Entry 3K70 (X-ray diffraction, 3.59 A resolution); this record covers chains C and D of the 4 polymer chains in the assembly.

== Chain C ==
Protein: Exodeoxyribonuclease V gamma chain
Source organism: Escherichia coli K-12
Notes: EC 3.1.11.5
UniProtKB: P07648 (EX5C_ECOLI); residue numbers follow UniProt; this construct covers 1-1122
Sequence (1122 residues; numbered 1 to 1122; the number before each row is that of its first residue):
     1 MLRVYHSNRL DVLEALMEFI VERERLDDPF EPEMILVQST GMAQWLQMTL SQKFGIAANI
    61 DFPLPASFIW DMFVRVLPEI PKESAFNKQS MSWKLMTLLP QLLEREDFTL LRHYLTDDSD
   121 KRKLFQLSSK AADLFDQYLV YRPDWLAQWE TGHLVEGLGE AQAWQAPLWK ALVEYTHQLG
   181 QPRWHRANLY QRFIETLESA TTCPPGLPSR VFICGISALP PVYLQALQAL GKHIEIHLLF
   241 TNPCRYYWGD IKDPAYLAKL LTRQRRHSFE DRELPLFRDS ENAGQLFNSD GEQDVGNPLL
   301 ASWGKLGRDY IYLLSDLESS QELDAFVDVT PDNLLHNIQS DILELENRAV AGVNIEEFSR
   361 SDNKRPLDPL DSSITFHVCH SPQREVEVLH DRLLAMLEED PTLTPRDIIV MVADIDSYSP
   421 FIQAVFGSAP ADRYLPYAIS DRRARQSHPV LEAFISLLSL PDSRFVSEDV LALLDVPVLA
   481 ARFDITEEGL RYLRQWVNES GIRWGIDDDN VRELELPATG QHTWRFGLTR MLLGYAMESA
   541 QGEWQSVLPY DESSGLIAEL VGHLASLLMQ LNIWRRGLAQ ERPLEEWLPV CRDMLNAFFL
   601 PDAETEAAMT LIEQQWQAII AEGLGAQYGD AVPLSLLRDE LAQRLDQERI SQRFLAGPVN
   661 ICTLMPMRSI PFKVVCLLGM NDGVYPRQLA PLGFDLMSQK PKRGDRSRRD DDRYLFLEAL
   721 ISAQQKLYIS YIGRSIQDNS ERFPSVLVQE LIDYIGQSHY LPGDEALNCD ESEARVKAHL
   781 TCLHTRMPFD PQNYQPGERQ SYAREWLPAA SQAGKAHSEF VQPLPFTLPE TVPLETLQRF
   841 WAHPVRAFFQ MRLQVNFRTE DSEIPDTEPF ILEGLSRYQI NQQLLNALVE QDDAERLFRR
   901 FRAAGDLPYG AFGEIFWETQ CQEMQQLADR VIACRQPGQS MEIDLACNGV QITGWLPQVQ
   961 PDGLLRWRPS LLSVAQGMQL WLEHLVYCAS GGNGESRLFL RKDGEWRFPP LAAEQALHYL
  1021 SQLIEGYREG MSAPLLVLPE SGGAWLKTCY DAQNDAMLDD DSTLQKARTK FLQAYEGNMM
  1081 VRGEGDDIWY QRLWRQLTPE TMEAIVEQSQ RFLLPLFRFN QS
Unresolved in the structure: 1122

== Chain D ==
Protein: Exodeoxyribonuclease V alpha chain
Source organism: Escherichia coli K-12
Notes: EC 3.1.11.5
UniProtKB: P04993 (EX5A_ECOLI); residues 1-608 here = UniProt positions 1-608
Sequence (608 residues; row label = number of the first residue in the row):
     1 MKLQKQLLEA VEHKQLRPLD VQFALTVAGD EHPAVTLAAA LLSHDAGEGH VCLPLSRLEN
    61 NEASHPLLAT CVSEIGELQN WEECLLASQA VSRGDEPTPM ILCGDRLYLN RMWCNERTVA
   121 RFFNEVNHAI EVDEALLAQT LDKLFPVSDE INWQKVAAAV ALTRRISVIS GGPGTGKTTT
   181 VAKLLAALIQ MADGERCRIR LAAPTGKAAA RLTESLGKAL RQLPLTDEQK KRIPEDASTL
   241 HRLLGAQPGS QRLRHHAGNP LHLDVLVVDE ASMIDLPMMS RLIDALPDHA RVIFLGDRDQ
   301 LASVEAGAVL GDICAYANAG FTAERARQLS RLTGTHVPAG TGTEAASLRD SLCLLQKSYR
   361 FGSDSGIGQL AAAINRGDKT AVKTVFQQDF TDIEKRLLQS GEDYIAMLEE ALAGYGRYLD
   421 LLQARAEPDL IIQAFNEYQL LCALREGPFG VAGLNERIEQ FMQQKRKIHR HPHSRWYEGR
   481 PVMIARNDSA LGLFNGDIGI ALDRGQGTRV WFAMPDGNIK SVQPSRLPEH ETTWAMTVHK
   541 SQGSEFDHAA LILPSQRTPV VTRELVYTAV TRARRRLSLY ADERILSAAI ATRTERRSGL
   601 AALFSSRE
Unresolved in the structure: 249-250, 467-523, 607-608

== Interface between chain C and chain D ==
Residue-residue contacts (43):
  Leu532(C) - Gln22(D)
  Leu532(C) - Phe23(D)
  Leu532(C) - Thr26(D)
  Leu533(C) - Pro99(D)  hydrophobic
  Gly534(C) - Arg111(D)  hydrogen bond (backbone-side chain)
  Tyr535(C) - Leu19(D)  hydrophobic
  Tyr535(C) - Phe23(D)  hydrophobic
  Tyr535(C) - Ser43(D)  hydrogen bond
  Tyr535(C) - Leu109(D)  hydrophobic
  Tyr535(C) - Arg111(D)
  Ala536(C) - Pro99(D)
  Ala536(C) - Arg111(D)  hydrogen bond (backbone-side chain)
  Met537(C) - Pro97(D)
  Met537(C) - Thr98(D)
  Met537(C) - Pro99(D)
  Met537(C) - Asn110(D)
  Met537(C) - Arg111(D)
  Glu538(C) - Arg111(D)
  Gln541(C) - Pro97(D)
  Gln541(C) - Asn110(D)
  Gln541(C) - Cys114(D)
  Glu543(C) - Pro97(D)
  Trp544(C) - Val27(D)
  Trp544(C) - Gln89(D)  hydrogen bond (side chain-backbone)
  Trp544(C) - Ala90(D)  hydrophobic
  Trp544(C) - Pro97(D)
  Trp544(C) - Pro99(D)
  Asp551(C) - Arg111(D)  salt bridge
  Glu552(C) - Gln251(D)  hydrogen bond (side chain-backbone)
  Ser554(C) - Arg111(D)  hydrogen bond
  Ala558(C) - Leu19(D)
  Glu559(C) - Arg17(D)  salt bridge
  Glu559(C) - Leu19(D)
  Gly562(C) - Pro18(D)
  Gly562(C) - Leu19(D)
  Gly562(C) - Gln22(D)
  His563(C) - Pro18(D)
  Ala565(C) - Gln22(D)
  Met569(C) - Gln4(D)
  Met569(C) - Gln22(D)  hydrogen bond
  Met569(C) - Leu25(D)  hydrophobic
  Trp955(C) - Arg198(D)
  Trp955(C) - His262(D)  hydrogen bond
Also at the interface, not in a pair above, chain C (25 interface residues in all): Thr529, Ser539, Gly542, Ser566, Glu942
Also at the interface, not in a pair above, chain D (26 interface residues in all): Leu8, Asp20, Ala46, Arg196

== Overview ==
The interface between chain C and chain D involves 25 residues on one side and 26 on the other; the contacts
include 8 hydrogen bonds and 2 salt bridges. Polar contacts include Asp551(C)-Arg111(D), Glu559(C)-Arg17(D)
and Gly534(C)-Arg111(D).
Here chain C is Exodeoxyribonuclease V gamma chain and chain D is Exodeoxyribonuclease V alpha chain, both
from Escherichia coli K-12. Entry 3K70 (Crystal structure of the complete initiation complex of RecBCD) was
determined by X-ray diffraction.
